PDB entry 6VJY | electron microscopy, 4.30 A resolution (low resolution: residue-level contacts below are approximate; hydrogen-bond / salt-bridge calls are withheld) | chains B and A

Chain B:
Molecule: ERAD-associated E3 ubiquitin-protein ligase HRD1
Source organism: Saccharomyces cerevisiae
Notes: EC 2.3.2.27
UniProt: Q08109 (HRD1_YEAST); numbering as in UniProt (aligned over 1-430)
Chain sequence (430 residues; each row starts with the number of its first residue):
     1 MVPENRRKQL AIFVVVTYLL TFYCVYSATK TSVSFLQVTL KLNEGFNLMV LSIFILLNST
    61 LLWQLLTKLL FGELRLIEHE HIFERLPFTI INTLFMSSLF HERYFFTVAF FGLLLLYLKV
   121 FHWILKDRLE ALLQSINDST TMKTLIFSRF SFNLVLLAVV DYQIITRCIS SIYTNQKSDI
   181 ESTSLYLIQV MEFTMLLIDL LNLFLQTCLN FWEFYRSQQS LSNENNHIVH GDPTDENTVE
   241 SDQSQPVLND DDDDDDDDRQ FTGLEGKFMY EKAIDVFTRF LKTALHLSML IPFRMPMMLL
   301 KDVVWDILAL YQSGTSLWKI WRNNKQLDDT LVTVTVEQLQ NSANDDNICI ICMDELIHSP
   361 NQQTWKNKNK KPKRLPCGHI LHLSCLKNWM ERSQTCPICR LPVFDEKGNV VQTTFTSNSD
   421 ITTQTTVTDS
Not modelled in the structure: 221-264, 325-430

Chain A:
Molecule: ERAD-associated E3 ubiquitin-protein ligase component HRD3
Source organism: Saccharomyces cerevisiae
UniProt: Q05787 (HRD3_YEAST); residues 1-767 here = UniProt positions 1-767
Chain sequence (767 residues; each row starts with the number of its first residue):
     1 MITLLLYLCV ICNAIVLIRA DSIADPWPEA RHLLNTIAKS RDPMKEAAME PNADEFVGFY
    61 VPMDYSPRNE EKNYQSIWQN EITDSQRHIY ELLVQSSEQF NNSEATYTLS QIHLWSQYNF
   121 PHNMTLAHKY LEKFNDLTHF TNHSAIFDLA VMYATGGCAS GNDQTVIPQD SAKALLYYQR
   181 AAQLGNLKAK QVLAYKYYSG FNVPRNFHKS LVLYRDIAEQ LRKSYSRDEW DIVFPYWESY
   241 NVRISDFESG LLGKGLNSVP SSTVRKRTTR PDIGSPFIAQ VNGVQMTLQI EPMGRFAFNG
   301 NDGNINGDED DEDASERRII RIYYAALNDY KGTYSQSRNC ERAKNLLELT YKEFQPHVDN
   361 LDPLQVFYYV RCLQLLGHMY FTGEGSSKPN IHMAEEILTT SLEISRRAQG PIGRACIDLG
   421 LINQYITNNI SQAISYYMKA MKTQANNGIV EFQLSKLATS FPEEKIGDPF NLMETAYLNG
   481 FIPAIYEFAV MIESGMNSKS SVENTAYLFK TFVDKNEAIM APKLRTAFAA LINDRSEVAL
   541 WAYSQLAEQG YETAQVSAAY LMYQLPYEFE DPPRTTDQRK TLAISYYTRA FKQGNIDAGV
   601 VAGDIYFQMQ NYSKAMALYQ GAALKYSIQA IWNLGYMHEH GLGVNRDFHL AKRYYDQVSE
   661 HDHRFYLASK LSVLKLHLKS WLTWITREKV NYWKPSSPLN PNEDTQHSKT SWYKQLTKIL
   721 QRMRHKEDSD KAAEDSHKHR TVVQNGANHR GDDQEEASEI LGFQMED
Not modelled in the structure: 1-25, 51-56, 159-167, 271-312, 496, 687-767
Curated features (UniProtKB/Swiss-Prot):
  - glycosylation (N-linked (GlcNAc...) asparagine): Asn-101, Asn-123, Asn-142, Asn-429, Asn-611

How chain B and chain A interact:
Contacting residue pairs (19; chain B residue first):
  Lys-30(B) with Tyr-567(A); Glu-568(A); Phe-569(A)
  Ser-32(B) with Tyr-567(A); Glu-568(A)
  Val-33(B) with Glu-568(A)
  Ser-34(B) with Glu-568(A); Gln-629(A); Trp-632(A)
  Phe-35(B) with Glu-568(A); Trp-632(A); Leu-671(A)
  Leu-36(B) with Leu-256(A); Ile-628(A); Phe-665(A); Ala-668(A)
  Thr-39(B) with Ala-668(A)
  Leu-40(B) with Arg-664(A); Phe-665(A)
Other interface residues (no listed pair), chain B (10 interface residues in all): Thr-31, Asn-43
Other interface residues (no listed pair), chain A (14 interface residues in all): Gly-255, Glu-570, Leu-667

In short:
10 residues of chain B face 14 of chain A across their interface.
Chain B is ERAD-associated E3 ubiquitin-protein ligase HRD1 and chain A is ERAD-associated E3
ubiquitin-protein ligase component HRD3, both from Saccharomyces cerevisiae; the structure, Cryo-EM structure
of Hrd1/Hrd3 monomer, was determined by electron microscopy, deposited together with 6VJZ, 6VK0, 6VK1 and
6VK3.
